PDB entry 5DIE | X-ray diffraction, 2.24 A resolution | chains A and C of the 4 polymer chains in the assembly

[Chain A]
Molecule: Estrogen receptor
From: Homo sapiens
Notes: fragment: ligand-binding domain
UniProtKB: P03372 (ESR1_HUMAN); residues 298-554 here = UniProt positions 298-554
Chain sequence (257 residues; row label = number of the first residue in the row):
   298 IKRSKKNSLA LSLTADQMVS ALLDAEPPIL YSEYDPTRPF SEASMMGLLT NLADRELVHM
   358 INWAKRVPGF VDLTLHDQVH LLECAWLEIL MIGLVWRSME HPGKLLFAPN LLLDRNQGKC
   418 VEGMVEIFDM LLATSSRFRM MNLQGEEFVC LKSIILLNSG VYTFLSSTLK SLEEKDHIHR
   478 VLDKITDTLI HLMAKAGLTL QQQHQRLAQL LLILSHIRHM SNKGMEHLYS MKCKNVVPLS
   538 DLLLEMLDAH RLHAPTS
Unresolved in the structure: 298-304, 462-469, 549-554
Sequence notes: engineered mutation Ser537 (Tyr in P03372)
Small-molecule neighbours: 5CJ ((1S,3aR,5S,7aS)-7a-methyl-5-(2,3,5-trifluoro-4-hydroxyphenyl)octahydro-1H-inden-1-ol): Met343, Leu346, Thr347, Leu349, Ala350, Glu353, Leu384, Leu387, Met388, Leu391, Arg394, Phe404, Met421, Ile424, Gly521, His524, Leu525

[Chain C]
Molecule: Nuclear receptor coactivator 2
Notes: fragment: Nuclear receptor-interacting peptide
UniProtKB: Q15596 (NCOA2_HUMAN); numbering as in UniProt (aligned over 686-699)
Chain sequence (14 residues; each row starts with the number of its first residue):
   686 KHKILHRLLQ DSSS
Unresolved in the structure: 686, 697-699

[How chain A and chain C interact]
Contacting residue pairs (21; chain A residue first):
  Ile358(A) - Leu690(C)  hydrophobic
  Ile358(A) - Leu693(C)  hydrophobic
  Ile358(A) - Leu694(C)  hydrophobic
  Lys362(A) - Leu693(C)
  Lys362(A) - Leu694(C)
  Lys362(A) - Asp696(C)
  Leu372(A) - His691(C)
  Leu372(A) - Gln695(C)
  Gln375(A) - Leu694(C)
  Val376(A) - Leu690(C)
  Val376(A) - His691(C)
  Val376(A) - Leu694(C)  hydrophobic
  Leu379(A) - Leu694(C)  hydrophobic
  Glu380(A) - Leu690(C)
  Asp538(A) - Ile689(C)
  Leu539(A) - Ile689(C)
  Glu542(A) - His687(C)
  Glu542(A) - Lys688(C)
  Glu542(A) - Ile689(C)  hydrogen bond (side chain-backbone)
  Glu542(A) - Leu690(C)  hydrogen bond (side chain-backbone)
  Met543(A) - Leu690(C)  hydrophobic
Interface residues without a listed pair, chain A (12 interface residues in all): Phe367

[Summary]
Chain A and chain C form an interface of 12 and 9 residues respectively, with 2 hydrogen bonds. Polar contacts
include Glu542(A)-Ile689(C) and Glu542(A)-Leu690(C). Ligands of chain A: compound 5CJ.
Here chain A is Estrogen receptor (Homo sapiens) and chain C is Nuclear receptor coactivator 2. Entry 5DIE
(Crystal Structure of the ER-alpha Ligand-binding Domain in complex with a trifluoro-substituted A-CD ring
estrogen derivative ...) was determined by X-ray diffraction (same publication as 4ZN7, 4ZNH, 4ZNS, 4ZNT,
4ZNU, 4ZNV and 50 further entries).
